Entry 4ZLB (X-ray diffraction, 2.55 A resolution); this record covers chains A and B.

Chain A:
Name: rRNA N-glycosidase
From: Momordica charantia
Notes: EC 3.2.2.22
Reference sequence: B7X8M2 (B7X8M2_MOMCH); residues 1-247 here correspond to UniProt positions 24-270 (UniProt number = residue number + 23)
Chain sequence (247 residues; row label = number of the first residue in the row):
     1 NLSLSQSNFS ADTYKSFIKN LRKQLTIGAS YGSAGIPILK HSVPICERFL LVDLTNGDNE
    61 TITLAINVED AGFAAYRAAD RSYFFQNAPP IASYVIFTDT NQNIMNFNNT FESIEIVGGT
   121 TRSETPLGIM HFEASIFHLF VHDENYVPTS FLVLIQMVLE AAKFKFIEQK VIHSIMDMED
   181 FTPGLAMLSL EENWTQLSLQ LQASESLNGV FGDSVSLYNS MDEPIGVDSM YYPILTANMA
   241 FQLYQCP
Covalently attached groups: N-acetylglucosamine (NAG) linked to Asn108

Chain B:
Name: rRNA N-glycosidase
From: Momordica charantia
Notes: EC 3.2.2.22
Reference sequence: B7X8M2 (B7X8M2_MOMCH); residues 1-261 here correspond to UniProt positions 287-547 (UniProt number = residue number + 286)
Chain sequence (261 residues; each row starts with the number of its first residue):
     1 NEQCSPQQRT TRISGRDGLC VDVYGALTAD GSRVILYPCG QQQNQQWTFY PDNTIRSLGK
    61 CLATSALSSG SNVVITNCDY LRYDDGWMVS SSGTMMNKSS HLVLTANAAT SRTNLTGENN
   121 VFAAKQAWRI GNYVEPIVTT IIGLRHMCLE ATDNDTNVWL ESCVKNKTKQ YWALYSDDTI
   181 RVNNNRNLCV SSSTDSSSKL IVIRRCDGSI NQRWVFTPQG TISNPGYEAV MDVAQNDVYL
   241 KKIVLSSATD KGNGQQWTVF Y
Disulfide bonds: Cys20-Cys39, Cys61-Cys78, Cys148-Cys163, Cys189-Cys206
Covalently attached groups: N-acetylglucosamine (NAG) linked to Asn97

How chain A and chain B interact:
Contacting residue pairs - 63 pairs, chain A then chain B:
  Ala11(A) with His146(B)
  Asp12(A) with His146(B), salt bridge
  Lys15(A) with His146(B)
  Ser33(A) with Ser91(B), hydrogen bond (backbone-side chain)
  Ala34(A) with Pro218(B)
  Gly35(A) with Pro218(B)
  Ile36(A) with Pro218(B), hydrophobic
  Lys165(A) with Pro218(B); Gly220(B)
  Phe166(A) with Phe260(B), hydrophobic; Tyr261(B)
  Gln169(A) with Phe260(B)
  Lys170(A) with Phe260(B)
  Ile172(A) with His146(B)
  His173(A) with Phe260(B)
  Met176(A) with His146(B)
  Leu190(A) with Tyr261(B)
  Leu199(A) with Gln3(B); Cys4(B), hydrophobic
  Ala203(A) with Cys4(B); Pro6(B)
  Leu207(A) with Pro6(B); Phe49(B); Tyr50(B); Pro51(B)
  Asn208(A) with Asn53(B); Trp87(B), hydrogen bond (side chain-backbone); Met88(B); Val89(B)
  Val210(A) with Arg9(B); Ile130(B), hydrophobic
  Phe211(A) with Arg9(B)
  Gly212(A) with Arg9(B), hydrogen bond (backbone-side chain)
  Asp213(A) with Arg9(B), salt bridge
  Tyr218(A) with Tyr261(B)
  Asn219(A) with Tyr261(B)
  Ser220(A) with Tyr261(B), hydrogen bond (side chain-backbone)
  Pro224(A) with Tyr133(B)
  Ile225(A) with Tyr133(B), hydrophobic
  Gly226(A) with Tyr133(B)
  Asp228(A) with Thr11(B), hydrogen bond; Gly131(B); Asn132(B), hydrogen bond (side chain-backbone)
  Ser229(A) with Ile130(B), hydrogen bond (side chain-backbone)
  Met230(A) with Ser91(B)
  Tyr231(A) with Val89(B); Ser90(B); Ser91(B); Arg129(B); Ile130(B)
  Tyr232(A) with Arg129(B); Gly131(B); Asn132(B); Tyr133(B), hydrogen bond (side chain-backbone)
  Pro233(A) with Leu174(B), hydrophobic
  Ile234(A) with Ile137(B), hydrophobic; Tyr261(B), hydrophobic
  Thr236(A) with Phe216(B); Pro218(B)
  Ala237(A) with Phe216(B), hydrophobic; Val259(B), hydrophobic
  Asn238(A) with Tyr261(B), hydrogen bond
  Cys246(A) with Cys4(B), disulfide
Interface residues without a listed pair, chain A (44 interface residues in all): Gln200, Ser206, Ser214, Gln245
Interface residues without a listed pair, chain B (35 interface residues in all): Gln8, Gly93, Ile142, Cys163, Thr217, Trp257, Thr258
Cross-chain cystine bridges: Cys246(A)-Cys4(B)

In short:
44 residues of chain A face 35 of chain B across their interface, with 1 disulfide bond, 9 hydrogen bonds and
2 salt bridges. Among the polar pairs are Asp12(A)-His146(B), Asp213(A)-Arg9(B) and Ser33(A)-Ser91(B).
N-acetylglucosamine is covalently linked to Asn108(A). N-acetylglucosamine is covalently linked to Asn97(B).
Here chain A is rRNA N-glycosidase and chain B is rRNA N-glycosidase, both from Momordica charantia. Entry
4ZLB (Structural studies on a non-toxic homologue of type II RIPs from Momordica charantia (bitter gourd) in
...) was determined by X-ray diffraction, deposited together with 4Z8S, 4Z9W, 4ZA3, 4ZBV, 4ZFU, 4ZFW, 4ZFY and
4ZGR.
